9J1J - chains I and L of the 18 polymer chains in the assembly; structure by electron microscopy, 3.42 A resolution.

[Chain I (and L)]
Protein: DUF5072 domain-containing protein
From: Listeria monocytogenes
Notes: chain L of this document is another copy of the same molecule, construct and numbering; everything in this record applies to it too
UniProtKB: A0A9P1T1V5 (A0A9P1T1V5_LISMN); residue numbers follow UniProt; this construct covers 1-129
Chain sequence (129 residues; row label = number of the first residue in the row):
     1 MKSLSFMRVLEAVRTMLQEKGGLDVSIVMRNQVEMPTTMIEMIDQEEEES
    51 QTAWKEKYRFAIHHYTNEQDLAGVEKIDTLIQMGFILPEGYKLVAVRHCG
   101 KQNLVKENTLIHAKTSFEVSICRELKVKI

[Chain I / chain L interface]
Pairs across the interface (39; chain I residue first):
  K2(I) with T79(L), hydrogen bond (side chain-backbone); Q82(L); M83(L)
  S3(I) with D78(L); Q82(L), hydrogen bond (backbone-side chain); H98(L), hydrogen bond
  S5(I) with D78(L); H98(L)
  F6(I) with Q102(L); N103(L); L104(L), hydrophobic; K114(L); T115(L)
  M7(I) with Q69(L); L71(L), hydrophobic; L104(L), hydrophobic
  R8(I) with E75(L), salt bridge
  L10(I) with L104(L), hydrophobic
  I27(I) with L104(L), hydrophobic
  V28(I) with L104(L); I111(L), hydrophobic
  M29(I) with L104(L), hydrogen bond (backbone-backbone); V105(L); K106(L), hydrogen bond (backbone-backbone)
  R30(I) with K106(L)
  M42(I) with Q102(L); N103(L)
  I43(I) with K101(L), hydrogen bond (backbone-side chain); Q102(L); N103(L)
  D44(I) with G100(L); K101(L); Q102(L)
  Q45(I) with H98(L), hydrogen bond; C99(L); G100(L); Q102(L)
  E47(I) with R97(L), salt bridge; H98(L), hydrogen bond (side chain-backbone)
Other interface residues (no listed pair), chain I (18 interface residues in all): L4, E56
Other interface residues (no listed pair), chain L (21 interface residues in all): V74

[Summary]
18 residues of chain I face 21 of chain L across their interface, with 8 hydrogen bonds and 2 salt bridges.
Among the polar pairs are R8(I)-E75(L), E47(I)-R97(L) and K2(I)-T79(L).
Both chains are DUF5072 domain-containing protein (Listeria monocytogenes). Entry 9J1J (Cap region of monocin)
was determined by electron microscopy, deposited together with 9J1K and 9J1L.
